PDB entry 1FM6 | X-ray diffraction, 2.10 A resolution | chains D and E of the 4 polymer chains in the assembly

Chain D:
Name: Peroxisome proliferator activated receptor gamma
Source organism: Homo sapiens
Notes: fragment: ligand binding domain - residues 206 - 477
UniProt: P37231 (PPARG_HUMAN); residues 206-477 here correspond to UniProt positions 204-475 (UniProt number = residue number - 2)
Amino-acid sequence (272 residues; each row starts with the number of its first residue):
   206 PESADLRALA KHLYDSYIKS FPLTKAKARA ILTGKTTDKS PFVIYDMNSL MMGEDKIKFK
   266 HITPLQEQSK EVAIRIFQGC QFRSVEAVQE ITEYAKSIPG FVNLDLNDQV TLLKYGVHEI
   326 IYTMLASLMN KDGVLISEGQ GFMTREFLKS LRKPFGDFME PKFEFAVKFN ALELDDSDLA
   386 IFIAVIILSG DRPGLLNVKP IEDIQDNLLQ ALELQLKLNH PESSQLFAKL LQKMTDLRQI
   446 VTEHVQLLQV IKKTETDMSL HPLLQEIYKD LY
Ligand contacts: brl49653 (BRL; 2,4-thiazolidiinedione, 5-[[4-[2-(methyl-2-pyridinylamino)ethoxy]phenyl]methyl]-(9cl)): Ile281, Phe282, Gly284, Cys285, Gln286, Arg288, Ser289, His323, Ile326, Tyr327, Leu330, Val339, Ile341, Met348, Leu353, Met364, His449, Leu453, Leu469, Tyr473

Chain E:
Name: Steroid receptor coactivator
Notes: fragment: src-1 peptide
UniProt: O43793 (O43793); residue numbers follow UniProt; this construct covers 676-700
Amino-acid sequence (25 residues; each row starts with the number of its first residue):
   676 CPSSHSSLTE RHKILHRLLQ EGSPS
Not modelled in the structure: 676-684

How chain D and chain E interact:
Contacting residue pairs - 22 pairs, chain D then chain E:
  Gln294(D) - Leu693(E)
  Gln294(D) - Ser698(E)  hydrogen bond
  Thr297(D) - Leu693(E)
  Lys301(D) - Leu693(E)  hydrogen bond (side chain-backbone)
  Lys301(D) - Leu694(E)  hydrogen bond (side chain-backbone)
  Lys301(D) - Gly697(E)
  Phe306(D) - Leu694(E)  hydrophobic
  Leu311(D) - His691(E)
  Asn312(D) - Arg686(E)
  Gln314(D) - Leu694(E)
  Val315(D) - His687(E)
  Val315(D) - Leu690(E)  hydrophobic
  Val315(D) - His691(E)
  Val315(D) - Leu694(E)  hydrophobic
  Leu318(D) - Leu694(E)  hydrophobic
  Lys319(D) - His687(E)  hydrogen bond
  Leu468(D) - Ile689(E)  hydrophobic
  Leu468(D) - Leu690(E)  hydrophobic
  Glu471(D) - His687(E)  hydrogen bond (backbone-side chain)
  Glu471(D) - Lys688(E)  hydrogen bond (side chain-backbone)
  Glu471(D) - Ile689(E)  hydrogen bond (side chain-backbone)
  Glu471(D) - Leu690(E)  hydrogen bond (side chain-backbone)
Other interface residues (no listed pair), chain D (16 interface residues in all): Val293, Glu298, Ile472, Lys474
Other interface residues (no listed pair), chain E (12 interface residues in all): Glu685, Arg692

In short:
Chain D and chain E form an interface of 16 and 12 residues respectively, with 8 hydrogen bonds. Among the
polar pairs are Gln294(D)-Ser698(E), Lys301(D)-Leu693(E) and Lys301(D)-Leu694(E). Chain D binds brl49653.
Chain D is Peroxisome proliferator activated receptor gamma (Homo sapiens) and chain E is Steroid receptor
coactivator; the structure, The 2.1 angstrom resolution crystal structure of the heterodimer of the human
rxralpha and ppargamma ligand ..., was determined by X-ray diffraction, deposited together with 1FM9.
